PDB entry 6F8S | X-ray diffraction, 2.50 A resolution | chains A and C of the 4 polymer chains in the assembly

Chain A (and C):
Name: XRE family transcriptional regulator
Organism: Pseudomonas putida
Notes: chain C of this document is another copy of the same molecule, construct and numbering; everything in this record applies to it too
Reference sequence: A0A179R2V1 (A0A179R2V1_PSEPU); numbering as in UniProt (aligned over 1-99)
Sequence (99 residues; each row starts with the number of its first residue):
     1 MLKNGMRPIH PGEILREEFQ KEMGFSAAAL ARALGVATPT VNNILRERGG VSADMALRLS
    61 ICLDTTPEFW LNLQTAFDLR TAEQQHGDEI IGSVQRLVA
Disordered / not traced: 1-5 (chain C: 1-4)

How chain A and chain C interact:
Contacting residue pairs (64):
  Met23(A) - Leu97(C)
  Met23(A) - Val98(C)  hydrophobic
  Ala33(A) - Val94(C)
  Ala33(A) - Gln95(C)  hydrogen bond (backbone-backbone)
  Ala33(A) - Leu97(C)  hydrophobic
  Leu34(A) - Val94(C)
  Ala53(A) - Asp78(C)
  Ala53(A) - Leu79(C)
  Asp54(A) - His86(C)
  Asp54(A) - Ile90(C)
  Leu57(A) - Leu79(C)  hydrophobic
  Leu57(A) - Ala82(C)  hydrophobic
  Leu57(A) - Glu83(C)
  Arg58(A) - Ile90(C)
  Arg58(A) - Val94(C)
  Ser60(A) - Arg96(C)
  Ile61(A) - Ile90(C)  hydrophobic
  Ile61(A) - Ile91(C)  hydrophobic
  Ile61(A) - Val94(C)  hydrophobic
  Ile61(A) - Arg96(C)  hydrogen bond (backbone-side chain)
  Cys62(A) - Val94(C)  hydrophobic
  Cys62(A) - Gln95(C)  hydrogen bond (side chain-backbone)
  Cys62(A) - Arg96(C)
  Cys62(A) - Leu97(C)  hydrogen bond (backbone-backbone)
  Cys62(A) - Val98(C)
  Leu63(A) - Val98(C)
  Asp64(A) - Arg96(C)  salt bridge
  Asp64(A) - Val98(C)
  Asp64(A) - Ala99(C)
  Pro67(A) - Leu79(C)  hydrophobic
  Glu68(A) - Leu79(C)
  Leu71(A) - Thr75(C)
  Thr75(A) - Leu71(C)
  Thr75(A) - Thr75(C)  hydrogen bond
  Asp78(A) - Ala53(C)
  Leu79(A) - Ala53(C)
  Leu79(A) - Leu57(C)  hydrophobic
  Leu79(A) - Pro67(C)  hydrophobic
  Leu79(A) - Glu68(C)
  Ala82(A) - Leu57(C)  hydrophobic
  Glu83(A) - Leu57(C)
  His86(A) - Asp54(C)
  Ile90(A) - Asp54(C)
  Ile90(A) - Arg58(C)
  Ile90(A) - Ile61(C)  hydrophobic
  Ile91(A) - Ile61(C)  hydrophobic
  Val94(A) - Ala33(C)
  Val94(A) - Leu34(C)
  Val94(A) - Arg58(C)
  Val94(A) - Ile61(C)  hydrophobic
  Val94(A) - Cys62(C)
  Gln95(A) - Ala33(C)  hydrogen bond (backbone-backbone)
  Gln95(A) - Cys62(C)  hydrogen bond (backbone-side chain)
  Arg96(A) - Ile61(C)  hydrogen bond (side chain-backbone)
  Arg96(A) - Cys62(C)
  Arg96(A) - Asp64(C)  salt bridge
  Leu97(A) - Met23(C)
  Leu97(A) - Ala33(C)  hydrophobic
  Leu97(A) - Cys62(C)  hydrogen bond (backbone-backbone)
  Val98(A) - Met23(C)  hydrophobic
  Val98(A) - Cys62(C)  hydrogen bond (backbone-backbone)
  Val98(A) - Leu63(C)
  Val98(A) - Asp64(C)
  Ala99(A) - Asp64(C)
Also at the interface, not in a pair above, chain A (33 interface residues in all): Phe19, Phe25, Leu30, Ser93
Also at the interface, not in a pair above, chain C (30 interface residues in all): Phe19, Leu30

In short:
The interface between chain A and chain C involves 33 residues on one side and 30 on the other; the contacts
include 10 hydrogen bonds and 2 salt bridges. Polar pairs include Asp64(A)-Arg96(C), Ile61(A)-Arg96(C) and
Cys62(A)-Gln95(C).
Both chains are XRE family transcriptional regulator (Pseudomonas putida). Entry 6F8S (Toxin-Antitoxin complex
GraTA) was determined by X-ray diffraction (same publication as 6F8H and 6FIX).
